3UN8 - chains D and E of the 28 polymer chains in the assembly; structure by X-ray diffraction, 2.70 A resolution.

[Chain D]
Molecule: Proteasome component PUP2
Source organism: Saccharomyces cerevisiae
Notes: EC 3.4.25.1
Reference sequence: P32379 (PSA5_YEAST); residues -7 to 252 here correspond to UniProt positions 1-260 (UniProt number = residue number + 8)
Sequence (260 residues; numbered -7 to 252; the number before each row is that of its first residue; numbers below 1 keep their minus sign (Met-7 is residue -7)):
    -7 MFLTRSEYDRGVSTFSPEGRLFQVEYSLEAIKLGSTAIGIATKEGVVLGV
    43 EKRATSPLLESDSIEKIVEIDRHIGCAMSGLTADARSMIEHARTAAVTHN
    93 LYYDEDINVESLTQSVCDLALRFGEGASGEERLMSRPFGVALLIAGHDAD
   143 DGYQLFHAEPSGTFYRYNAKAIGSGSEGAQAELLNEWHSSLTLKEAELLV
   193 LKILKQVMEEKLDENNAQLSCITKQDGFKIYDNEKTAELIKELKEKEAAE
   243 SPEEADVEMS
Not modelled in the structure: -7 to 0, 243-252

[Chain E]
Molecule: Proteasome component PRE5
Source organism: Saccharomyces cerevisiae
Notes: EC 3.4.25.1
Reference sequence: P40302 (PSA1_YEAST); residues 0-233 here correspond to UniProt positions 1-234 (UniProt number = residue number + 1)
Sequence (234 residues; row label = number of the first residue in the row; numbering starts at 0):
     0 MFRNNYDGDTVTFSPTGRLFQVEYALEAIKQGSVTVGLRSNTHAVLVALK
    50 RNADELSSYQKKIIKCDEHMGLSLAGLAPDARVLSNYLRQQCNYSSLVFN
   100 RKLAVERAGHLLCDKAQKNTQSYGGRPYGVGLLIIGYDKSGAHLLEFQPS
   150 GNVTELYGTAIGARSQGAKTYLERTLDTFIKIDGNPDELIKAGVEAISQS
   200 LRDESLTVDNLSIAIVGKDTPFTIYDGEAVAKYI
Not modelled in the structure: 0
UniProt features mapped onto this chain:
  - modified residue: Ser13 (Phosphoserine)
  - cross-link: Lys190 (Glycyl lysine isopeptide (Lys-Gly) (interchain with G-Cter in ubiquitin))

[Interface between chain D and chain E]
Contacting residue pairs (57):
  Gly3(D) with Gly7(E)
  Ser5(D) with Gly123(E), hydrogen bond (side chain-backbone); Arg125(E)
  Thr6(D) with Asp6(E); Gly7(E), hydrogen bond (side chain-backbone); Gln20(E)
  Phe7(D) with Gln20(E), hydrogen bond (backbone-side chain); Tyr23(E); Leu76(E), hydrophobic; Arg125(E); Pro126(E); Gly128(E)
  Ser8(D) with Tyr23(E)
  Pro9(D) with Arg2(E); Tyr23(E), hydrophobic; Glu26(E)
  Glu10(D) with Glu26(E); Gln30(E), hydrogen bond (backbone-side chain)
  Gly11(D) with Tyr23(E); Ala27(E)
  Arg12(D) with Gln30(E), hydrogen bond
  Leu13(D) with Arg125(E)
  Gln106(D) with Arg81(E), hydrogen bond
  Asp110(D) with Arg81(E), salt bridge
  Leu113(D) with Pro78(E), hydrophobic; Arg125(E)
  Glu117(D) with Tyr122(E), hydrogen bond
  Gly118(D) with Tyr122(E); Gly123(E); Gly124(E)
  Ala119(D) with Gly123(E); Gly124(E)
  Ser120(D) with Lys117(E); Asn118(E), hydrogen bond (backbone-side chain); Ser121(E); Gly124(E)
  Ser153(D) with Pro78(E)
  Gly154(D) with Pro78(E)
  Thr155(D) with Gln59(E); Ala77(E); Pro78(E)
  Tyr157(D) with Arg50(E); Ala52(E); Ser57(E); Gln59(E)
  Arg158(D) with Leu55(E); Ser56(E); Ser57(E), hydrogen bond (backbone-backbone)
  Tyr159(D) with Ala52(E); Asp53(E); Leu55(E); Ser56(E)
  Asn160(D) with Leu55(E), hydrogen bond (backbone-backbone)
  Ala161(D) with Leu55(E)
  Gln172(D) with Asp53(E)
  Leu175(D) with Leu55(E)
  Leu176(D) with Leu55(E), hydrophobic
Interface residues without a listed pair, chain D (33 interface residues in all): Arg2, Arg124, Phe156, Lys162, Trp179
Interface residues without a listed pair, chain E (32 interface residues in all): Ala24, Asn51, Lys60, Asp79

[In short]
33 residues of chain D face 32 of chain E across their interface, with 10 hydrogen bonds and 1 salt bridge.
Among the polar pairs are Asp110(D)-Arg81(E), Ser5(D)-Gly123(E) and Thr6(D)-Gly7(E).
Chain D is Proteasome component PUP2 and chain E is Proteasome component PRE5, both from Saccharomyces
cerevisiae; the structure, Yeast 20S proteasome in complex with PR-957 (epoxide), was determined by X-ray
diffraction (same publication as 3UN4).
